9ES8 - chains B and G of the 18 polymer chains in the assembly; structure by electron microscopy, 2.24 A resolution.

== Chain B ==
Name: Cytochrome b6-f complex subunit 4
Source organism: Spinacia oleracea
Reference sequence: P00166 (PETD_SPIOL); residue numbers follow UniProt; this construct covers 1-160
Amino-acid sequence (160 residues; row label = number of the first residue in the row):
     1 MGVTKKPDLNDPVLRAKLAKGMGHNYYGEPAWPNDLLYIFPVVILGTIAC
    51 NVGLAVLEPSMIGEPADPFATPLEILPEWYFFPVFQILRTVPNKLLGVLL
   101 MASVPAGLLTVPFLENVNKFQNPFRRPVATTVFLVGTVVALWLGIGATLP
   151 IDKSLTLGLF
Disordered / not traced: 1
Residues lining bound ligands:
  - Decylplastoquinone (A1H65): Ala31, Leu36, Phe40, Pro41
  - chlorophyll a (CLA): Tyr80, Phe81, Pro83, Val84, Met101, Val104, Pro105, Leu108, Val132, Phe133, Gly136, Val139, Ala140, Leu143
  - heme c (HEC): Asn25, Ile39, Phe40, Val43, Ile44
From the paper describing this entry:
  - binding site for Decylplastoquinone: Ala31, Asp35, Leu36, Phe40
  - catalytic residues: Asp35 (proposed by the authors, not directly observed)
  - binding site for heme c: Phe40
  - contacts within the chain: Glu29-Asp35

== Chain G ==
Name: Cytochrome b6-f complex subunit 5
Source organism: Spinacia oleracea
Reference sequence: P69461 (PETG_SPIOL); residue numbers follow UniProt; this construct covers 1-37
Amino-acid sequence (37 residues; each row starts with the number of its first residue):
     1 MIEVFLFGIVLGLIPITLAGLFVTAYLQYRRGDQLDL
Disordered / not traced: 34-37
Residues lining bound ligands: beta-carotene (BCR): Leu13, Ile16, Thr17, Ala19, Gly20, Val23

== How chain B and chain G interact ==
Contacting residue pairs - 12 pairs, chain B then chain G:
  Glu58(B) with Phe5(G)
  Leu76(B) with Ile2(G), hydrophobic
  Trp79(B) with Leu6(G); Phe7(G), hydrophobic; Val10(G), hydrophobic
  Asn122(B) with Ala25(G), hydrogen bond (side chain-backbone); Tyr29(G)
  Phe124(B) with Tyr26(G), hydrophobic; Tyr29(G), hydrophobic
  Arg125(B) with Tyr29(G); Asp33(G), salt bridge
  Leu141(B) with Leu11(G), hydrophobic
Also at the interface, not in a pair above, chain B (14 interface residues in all): Met61, Phe82, Pro123, Thr130, Phe133, Leu134, Thr148
Also at the interface, not in a pair above, chain G (13 interface residues in all): Met1, Leu18, Phe22

== In short ==
14 residues of chain B and 13 residues of chain G are in contact, with 1 hydrogen bond and 1 salt bridge.
Polar contacts include Arg125(B)-Asp33(G) and Asn122(B)-Ala25(G). Chain B binds heme c, Decylplastoquinone and
chlorophyll a. The paper reports the catalytic residue Asp35(B); a binding site for Decylplastoquinone at
Ala31(B), Asp35(B) and Leu36(B) among others.
Here chain B is Cytochrome b6-f complex subunit 4 and chain G is Cytochrome b6-f complex subunit 5, both from
Spinacia oleracea. Entry 9ES8 (Cryo-EM structure of Spinacia oleracea cytochrome b6f with decylplastoquinone
bound at plastoquionol reduction site) was determined by electron microscopy, deposited together with 9ES7 and
9ES9.
